PDB entry 3C91 | electron microscopy, 6.80 A resolution (low resolution: residue-level contacts below are approximate; hydrogen-bond / salt-bridge calls are withheld) | chains B and J of the 28 polymer chains in the assembly

# Chain B
Name: Proteasome subunit alpha
Organism: Thermoplasma acidophilum
Notes: EC 3.4.25.1
Reference sequence: P25156 (PSMA_THEAC); residues 1-233 here = UniProt positions 1-233
Sequence (233 residues; row label = number of the first residue in the row):
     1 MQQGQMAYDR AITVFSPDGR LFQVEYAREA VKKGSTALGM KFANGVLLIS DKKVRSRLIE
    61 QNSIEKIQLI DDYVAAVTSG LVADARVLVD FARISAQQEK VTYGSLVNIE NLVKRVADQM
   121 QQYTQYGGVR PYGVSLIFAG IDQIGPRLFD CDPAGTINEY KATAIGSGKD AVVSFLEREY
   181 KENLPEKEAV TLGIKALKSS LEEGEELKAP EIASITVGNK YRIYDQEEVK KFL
Unresolved in the structure: 1-6
Swiss-Prot annotation at these positions:
  - mutagenesis: Met1 to Ile12 (Markedly increases peptidolytic activity. Designated open-gate mutant), Lys66 (K66A: Prevents PAN to associate with the proteasome and stimulate gate opening), Leu81 (L81A/E/G: Prevents PAN to stimulate gate opening), Val82 (V82A: No effect on PAN's ability to stimulate gate opening; V82D/G: Prevents PAN to stimulate gate opening)
Reported in the primary citation:
  - mutagenesis - L81A, V82G: abolished catalytic activity on PAN
  - mutagenesis - L81A: abolished catalytic activity on its C-terminal peptides
  - mutagenesis - L81A: abolished catalytic activity on PA26
  - mutagenesis - V82A: unchanged catalytic activity
  - mutagenesis - V82D: abolished catalytic activity
  - mutagenesis - V82G: unchanged catalytic activity on PA26
  - mutagenesis - V82G: abolished binding to PAN
  - mutagenesis - V82G: unchanged binding to PA26

# Chain J
Name: Proteasome subunit beta
Organism: Thermoplasma acidophilum
Notes: EC 3.4.25.1
Reference sequence: P28061 (PSMB_THEAC); residues 1-203 here correspond to UniProt positions 9-211 (UniProt number = residue number + 8)
Sequence (203 residues; each row starts with the number of its first residue):
     1 TTTVGITLKD AVIMATERRV TMENFIMHKN GKKLFQIDTY TGMTIAGLVG DAQVLVRYMK
    61 AELELYRLQR RVNMPIEAVA TLLSNMLNQV KYMPYMVQLL VGGIDTAPHV FSIDAAGGSV
   121 EDIYASTGSG SPFVYGVLES QYSEKMTVDE GVDLVIRAIS AAKQRDSASG GMIDVAVITR
   181 KDGYVQLPTD QIESRIRKLG LIL
Swiss-Prot annotation at these positions:
  - active site: Thr1 (Nucleophile)
Reported in the primary citation:
  - catalytic residues: Thr1

# Chain B / chain J interface
Residue-residue contacts (22; chain B residue first):
  Glu99(B) with Arg70(J)
  Val101(B) with Asn85(J)
  Thr102(B) with Thr81(J); Leu82(J); Asn85(J)
  Tyr103(B) with Glu62(J); Met74(J); Ala78(J); Thr81(J); Leu82(J); Asn85(J)
  Gly104(B) with Thr81(J)
  Val107(B) with Tyr66(J); Pro75(J)
  Asn108(B) with Arg70(J)
  Glu110(B) with Gln69(J)
  Asn111(B) with Gln69(J); Arg70(J)
  Lys114(B) with Gln69(J)
  Gln143(B) with Pro75(J)
  Ile144(B) with Arg70(J); Val72(J)
Also at the interface, not in a pair above, chain J (13 interface residues in all): Arg71, Glu77

# Overview
12 residues of chain B face 13 of chain J across their interface. Curated annotation (UniProt) lists 15
mutagenesis sites on chain B; active-site residue Thr1(J) on chain J. The paper reports the catalytic residue
Thr1(J); L81A and V82G of chain B abolish catalytic activity on PAN; 4 substitutions were tested in all.
Here chain B is Proteasome subunit alpha and chain J is Proteasome subunit beta, both from Thermoplasma
acidophilum. Entry 3C91 (Thermoplasma acidophilum 20S proteasome with an open gate) was determined by electron
microscopy, deposited together with 3C92.
